Entry 7Z18 (electron microscopy, 1.98 A resolution); this record covers chains C and G of the 10 polymer chains in the assembly.

== Chain C (and G) ==
Molecule: Alpha-D-ribose 1-methylphosphonate 5-triphosphate synthase subunit PhnI
Organism: Escherichia coli
Notes: EC 2.7.8.37; chain G of this document is another copy of the same molecule, construct and numbering; everything in this record applies to it too
UniProtKB: P16687 (PHNI_ECOLI); residue numbers follow UniProt; this construct covers 1-354
Sequence (354 residues; row label = number of the first residue in the row):
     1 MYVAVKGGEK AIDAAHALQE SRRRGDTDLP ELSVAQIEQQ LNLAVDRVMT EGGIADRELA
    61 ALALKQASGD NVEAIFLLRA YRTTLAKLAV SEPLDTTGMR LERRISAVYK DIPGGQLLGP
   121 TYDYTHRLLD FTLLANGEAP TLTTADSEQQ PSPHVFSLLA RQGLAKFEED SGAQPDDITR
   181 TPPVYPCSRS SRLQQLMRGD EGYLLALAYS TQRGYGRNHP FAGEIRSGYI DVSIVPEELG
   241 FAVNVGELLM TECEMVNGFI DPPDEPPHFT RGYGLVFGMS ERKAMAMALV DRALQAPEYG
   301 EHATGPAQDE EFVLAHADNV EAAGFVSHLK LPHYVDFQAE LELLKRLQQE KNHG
Disordered / not traced: 354
Construct notes: conflict Asp264 (Gly in P16687), Lys351 (Gln in P16687)
Metal / ion sites: Zn2+: His328, His333 (together with I9X)
Ligand contacts: I9X (alpha-D-ribose-1,2-cyclic-phosphate-5-phosphate): Phe325, His328, Leu331, His333
Swiss-Prot annotation at these positions:
  - natural variant: Asp264 (G264D: In strain: B; this construct carries the variant), Lys351 (Q351K: In strain: B; this construct carries the variant)
What the authors report for this chain:
  - Zn2+ coordination: His328, His333

== Chain C / chain G interface ==
Contacting residue pairs - 288 pairs, chain C then chain G:
  Ala11(C) - Leu118(G)
  Ile12(C) - Leu118(G)  hydrophobic
  Ile12(C) - Tyr124(G)  hydrophobic
  Ala15(C) - Leu118(G)  hydrophobic
  Ala15(C) - Gly119(G)
  Ala15(C) - Pro120(G)
  Ala15(C) - Thr121(G)
  His16(C) - Thr121(G)
  His16(C) - Asp123(G)  hydrogen bond (side chain-backbone)
  His16(C) - Tyr124(G)
  His16(C) - Thr125(G)
  Ala17(C) - Leu142(G)
  Leu18(C) - Gly119(G)
  Leu18(C) - Pro120(G)  hydrophobic
  Leu18(C) - Leu142(G)  hydrophobic
  Gln19(C) - Pro120(G)
  Gln19(C) - Thr121(G)  hydrogen bond (side chain-backbone)
  Gln19(C) - Tyr122(G)  hydrogen bond (side chain-backbone)
  Glu20(C) - Pro140(G)
  Arg22(C) - Gln39(G)
  Arg22(C) - Asn42(G)
  Arg22(C) - Leu249(G)
  Arg22(C) - Met279(G)
  Arg23(C) - Gln40(G)
  Arg23(C) - Tyr122(G)
  Arg23(C) - Leu133(G)
  Arg24(C) - Gln40(G)
  Gly25(C) - Gln39(G)
  Asp26(C) - Gln39(G)  hydrogen bond (backbone-side chain)
  Leu29(C) - Ala35(G)  hydrophobic
  Leu29(C) - Gln39(G)
  Pro30(C) - Gln36(G)  hydrogen bond (backbone-side chain)
  Pro30(C) - Gln40(G)  hydrogen bond (backbone-side chain)
  Glu31(C) - Gln40(G)
  Glu31(C) - Asn136(G)
  Glu31(C) - Gly137(G)  hydrogen bond (side chain-backbone)
  Leu32(C) - Leu32(G)  hydrophobic
  Leu32(C) - Gln36(G)
  Leu32(C) - Gln40(G)  hydrogen bond (backbone-side chain)
  Leu32(C) - Leu41(G)  hydrophobic
  Val34(C) - Leu134(G)  hydrophobic
  Ala35(C) - Leu29(G)  hydrophobic
  Gln36(C) - Pro30(G)  hydrogen bond (side chain-backbone)
  Gln36(C) - Leu32(G)
  Gln39(C) - Arg22(G)
  Gln39(C) - Gly25(G)
  Gln39(C) - Asp26(G)  hydrogen bond (side chain-backbone)
  Gln39(C) - Leu29(G)
  Gln40(C) - Arg23(G)
  Gln40(C) - Arg24(G)
  Gln40(C) - Pro30(G)  hydrogen bond (side chain-backbone)
  Gln40(C) - Glu31(G)
  Gln40(C) - Leu32(G)  hydrogen bond (side chain-backbone)
  Gln40(C) - Ser68(G)
  Leu41(C) - Leu32(G)  hydrophobic
  Leu41(C) - Leu41(G)  hydrophobic
  Leu41(C) - Ser68(G)
  Leu41(C) - Gly69(G)
  Asn42(C) - Arg22(G)
  Asn42(C) - Ser68(G)  hydrogen bond (backbone-backbone)
  Leu43(C) - Ala67(G)
  Leu43(C) - Ser68(G)  hydrogen bond (backbone-backbone)
  Leu43(C) - Asp70(G)
  Ala44(C) - Ser68(G)
  Ala44(C) - Gly69(G)
  Arg47(C) - Arg47(G)
  Glu58(C) - Leu134(G)
  Leu59(C) - Leu129(G)  hydrophobic
  Leu59(C) - Phe131(G)  hydrophobic
  Leu62(C) - Asp130(G)
  Leu62(C) - Phe131(G)  hydrophobic
  Leu62(C) - Leu133(G)  hydrophobic
  Ala63(C) - Leu129(G)  hydrophobic
  Lys65(C) - Leu133(G)  hydrogen bond (side chain-backbone)
  Gln66(C) - Tyr122(G)  hydrogen bond (backbone-side chain)
  Gln66(C) - Leu128(G)  hydrogen bond (side chain-backbone)
  Gln66(C) - Leu129(G)
  Gln66(C) - Asp130(G)  hydrogen bond (side chain-backbone)
  Gln66(C) - Leu133(G)
  Ala67(C) - Leu43(G)
  Ala67(C) - Tyr122(G)
  Ser68(C) - Gln40(G)
  Ser68(C) - Leu41(G)
  Ser68(C) - Asn42(G)  hydrogen bond (backbone-backbone)
  Ser68(C) - Leu43(G)  hydrogen bond (backbone-backbone)
  Ser68(C) - Ala44(G)
  Ser68(C) - Tyr122(G)  hydrogen bond
  Gly69(C) - Leu41(G)
  Gly69(C) - Ala44(G)
  Asp70(C) - Leu43(G)
  Asp70(C) - Arg282(G)  salt bridge
  Asn71(C) - Asn71(G)
  Val72(C) - Arg282(G)
  Glu73(C) - Arg127(G)  salt bridge
  Phe76(C) - Arg127(G)
  Leu77(C) - Arg127(G)
  Leu77(C) - Leu128(G)
  Ala80(C) - Arg127(G)
  Tyr81(C) - Leu129(G)  hydrophobic
  Tyr81(C) - Phe131(G)
  Arg103(C) - Lys330(G)
  Ile105(C) - Lys330(G)
  Ala107(C) - Leu329(G)
  Ala107(C) - Leu331(G)
  Ala107(C) - Pro332(G)
  Ala107(C) - His333(G)  hydrogen bond (backbone-backbone)
  Ala107(C) - Tyr334(G)  hydrogen bond (backbone-backbone)
  Val108(C) - Tyr334(G)
  Val108(C) - Phe337(G)  hydrophobic
  Tyr109(C) - Tyr334(G)  hydrophobic
  Tyr109(C) - Leu341(G)
  Lys110(C) - Tyr334(G)
  Leu118(C) - Ala11(G)
  Leu118(C) - Ile12(G)  hydrophobic
  Leu118(C) - Ala15(G)  hydrophobic
  Gly119(C) - Ala15(G)
  Gly119(C) - Leu18(G)
  Pro120(C) - Ala15(G)
  Pro120(C) - Leu18(G)  hydrophobic
  Pro120(C) - Gln19(G)
  Thr121(C) - Ala15(G)
  Thr121(C) - His16(G)
  Thr121(C) - Gln19(G)  hydrogen bond (backbone-side chain)
  Tyr122(C) - Gln19(G)  hydrogen bond (backbone-side chain)
  Tyr122(C) - Arg23(G)
  Tyr122(C) - Gln66(G)  hydrogen bond (side chain-backbone)
  Tyr122(C) - Ala67(G)
  Tyr122(C) - Ser68(G)  hydrogen bond
  Asp123(C) - His16(G)  hydrogen bond (backbone-side chain)
  Asp123(C) - Lys330(G)  salt bridge
  Tyr124(C) - Ile12(G)  hydrophobic
  Tyr124(C) - His16(G)
  Tyr124(C) - Leu331(G)  hydrophobic
  Tyr124(C) - Pro332(G)
  Thr125(C) - His16(G)  hydrogen bond (backbone-side chain)
  Arg127(C) - Glu73(G)  salt bridge
  Arg127(C) - Phe76(G)
  Arg127(C) - Leu77(G)
  Arg127(C) - Ala80(G)
  Leu128(C) - Gln66(G)  hydrogen bond (backbone-side chain)
  Leu128(C) - Leu77(G)
  Leu129(C) - Leu59(G)  hydrophobic
  Leu129(C) - Ala63(G)  hydrophobic
  Leu129(C) - Gln66(G)
  Leu129(C) - Tyr81(G)  hydrophobic
  Asp130(C) - Leu62(G)
  Asp130(C) - Gln66(G)  hydrogen bond (backbone-side chain)
  Phe131(C) - Leu59(G)  hydrophobic
  Phe131(C) - Leu62(G)  hydrophobic
  Phe131(C) - Tyr81(G)
  Leu133(C) - Arg23(G)
  Leu133(C) - Leu62(G)  hydrophobic
  Leu133(C) - Lys65(G)  hydrogen bond (backbone-side chain)
  Leu133(C) - Gln66(G)
  Leu134(C) - Val34(G)  hydrophobic
  Leu134(C) - Glu58(G)
  Asn136(C) - Glu31(G)
  Gly137(C) - Glu31(G)  hydrogen bond (backbone-side chain)
  Pro140(C) - Glu20(G)
  Leu142(C) - Ala17(G)
  Leu142(C) - Leu18(G)  hydrophobic
  Gly163(C) - Gln348(G)  hydrogen bond (backbone-side chain)
  Leu164(C) - Leu341(G)  hydrophobic
  Leu164(C) - Leu344(G)
  Leu164(C) - Lys345(G)
  Leu164(C) - Gln348(G)
  Asp200(C) - Gly202(G)
  Gly202(C) - Asp200(G)
  Tyr203(C) - Tyr203(G)
  Tyr203(C) - Ala206(G)  hydrophobic
  Leu205(C) - Val326(G)  hydrophobic
  Ala206(C) - Tyr203(G)  hydrophobic
  Ala206(C) - His316(G)
  Tyr209(C) - Ala315(G)
  Tyr209(C) - His316(G)
  Tyr209(C) - Glu321(G)
  Tyr209(C) - Ala322(G)  hydrophobic
  Tyr209(C) - Phe325(G)  hydrophobic
  Tyr209(C) - Val326(G)
  Ser210(C) - Phe312(G)
  Ser210(C) - His316(G)
  Gln212(C) - Phe325(G)  hydrogen bond (side chain-backbone)
  Gln212(C) - Val326(G)
  Gln212(C) - His328(G)
  Gln212(C) - Leu329(G)
  Arg213(C) - Ala315(G)
  Arg213(C) - His316(G)  hydrogen bond
  Tyr215(C) - Glu311(G)
  Tyr215(C) - Phe312(G)  hydrophobic
  Tyr215(C) - His316(G)
  His219(C) - Glu340(G)  salt bridge
  Pro220(C) - Leu329(G)
  Phe221(C) - His333(G)
  Phe221(C) - Asp336(G)
  Phe221(C) - Phe337(G)
  Ala222(C) - Leu329(G)
  Ile225(C) - Lys330(G)
  Leu249(C) - Arg22(G)
  Met255(C) - Leu329(G)  hydrophobic
  Val256(C) - Phe337(G)  hydrophobic
  Phe259(C) - Glu340(G)
  Phe259(C) - Leu344(G)  hydrophobic
  Phe259(C) - Leu347(G)  hydrophobic
  Asp261(C) - Lys351(G)  salt bridge
  Pro262(C) - Lys351(G)  hydrogen bond (backbone-side chain)
  Pro263(C) - Lys351(G)
  Glu265(C) - Lys351(G)
  Pro267(C) - Leu344(G)
  Pro267(C) - Leu347(G)
  Pro267(C) - Gln348(G)  hydrogen bond (backbone-side chain)
  Phe269(C) - Phe337(G)  hydrophobic
  Phe269(C) - Leu341(G)  hydrophobic
  Phe269(C) - Leu344(G)  hydrophobic
  Met279(C) - Arg22(G)
  Glu281(C) - Lys330(G)  salt bridge
  Arg282(C) - Asp70(G)  salt bridge
  Arg282(C) - Val72(G)
  Met285(C) - Val326(G)
  Met285(C) - Ser327(G)
  Met285(C) - Leu329(G)  hydrophobic
  Met285(C) - Lys330(G)
  Pro306(C) - Phe312(G)  hydrophobic
  Glu311(C) - Tyr215(G)
  Phe312(C) - Ser210(G)
  Phe312(C) - Tyr215(G)  hydrophobic
  Phe312(C) - Pro306(G)  hydrophobic
  Ala315(C) - Tyr209(G)
  Ala315(C) - Arg213(G)
  His316(C) - Ala206(G)
  His316(C) - Tyr209(G)
  His316(C) - Ser210(G)
  His316(C) - Arg213(G)  hydrogen bond
  His316(C) - Tyr215(G)
  Glu321(C) - Tyr209(G)
  Ala322(C) - Tyr209(G)  hydrophobic
  Phe325(C) - Tyr209(G)  hydrophobic
  Phe325(C) - Gln212(G)  hydrogen bond (backbone-side chain)
  Val326(C) - Leu205(G)  hydrophobic
  Val326(C) - Tyr209(G)
  Val326(C) - Gln212(G)
  Val326(C) - Met285(G)
  Ser327(C) - Met285(G)
  His328(C) - Gln212(G)
  Leu329(C) - Ala107(G)
  Leu329(C) - Gln212(G)
  Leu329(C) - Pro220(G)
  Leu329(C) - Ala222(G)
  Leu329(C) - Met255(G)  hydrophobic
  Leu329(C) - Met285(G)  hydrophobic
  Lys330(C) - Arg103(G)
  Lys330(C) - Ile105(G)
  Lys330(C) - Asp123(G)  salt bridge
  Lys330(C) - Ile225(G)
  Lys330(C) - Glu281(G)  salt bridge
  Lys330(C) - Met285(G)
  Leu331(C) - Ala107(G)
  Leu331(C) - Tyr124(G)  hydrophobic
  Pro332(C) - Ala107(G)
  Pro332(C) - Tyr124(G)
  His333(C) - Ala107(G)  hydrogen bond (backbone-backbone)
  His333(C) - Phe221(G)
  Tyr334(C) - Ala107(G)  hydrogen bond (backbone-backbone)
  Tyr334(C) - Val108(G)
  Tyr334(C) - Tyr109(G)  hydrophobic
  Tyr334(C) - Lys110(G)
  Asp336(C) - Phe221(G)
  Phe337(C) - Val108(G)  hydrophobic
  Phe337(C) - Phe221(G)
  Phe337(C) - Val256(G)  hydrophobic
  Phe337(C) - Phe269(G)  hydrophobic
  Glu340(C) - His219(G)  salt bridge
  Glu340(C) - Phe259(G)
  Leu341(C) - Tyr109(G)
  Leu341(C) - Leu164(G)  hydrophobic
  Leu341(C) - Phe269(G)  hydrophobic
  Leu344(C) - Leu164(G)
  Leu344(C) - Phe259(G)  hydrophobic
  Leu344(C) - Pro267(G)
  Leu344(C) - Phe269(G)  hydrophobic
  Lys345(C) - Leu164(G)
  Leu347(C) - Phe259(G)  hydrophobic
  Gln348(C) - Gly163(G)  hydrogen bond (side chain-backbone)
  Gln348(C) - Leu164(G)
  Gln348(C) - Pro267(G)  hydrogen bond (side chain-backbone)
  Lys351(C) - Asp261(G)  salt bridge
  Lys351(C) - Pro262(G)  hydrogen bond (side chain-backbone)
  Lys351(C) - Pro263(G)
  Lys351(C) - Glu265(G)
Other interface residues (no listed pair), chain C (143 interface residues in all): Ser21, Asp46, Arg57, Leu64, Leu78, Ala135, Ala139, Leu159, Gln162, Leu207, Ala208, Pro266, His268, Ala286, Leu289, Ala323, Leu343
Other interface residues (no listed pair), chain G (142 interface residues in all): Ser21, Arg57, Leu64, Leu78, Ala135, Ala139, Leu159, Gln162, Leu207, Ala208, Pro266, His268, Ala286, Leu289, Ala323, Leu343

== Summary ==
Chain C and chain G form an interface of 143 and 142 residues respectively, with 45 hydrogen bonds and 12 salt
bridges. Polar pairs include Asp70(C)-Arg282(G), Glu73(C)-Arg127(G) and Asp123(C)-Lys330(G). Chain C binds
compound I9X. His328(C) and His333(C) coordinate Zn2+. From the paper: Zn2+ coordination by His328(C) and
His333(C).
Both chains are Alpha-D-ribose 1-methylphosphonate 5-triphosphate synthase subunit PhnI (Escherichia coli).
Entry 7Z18 (E. coli C-P lyase bound to a PhnK ABC dimer and ATP) was determined by electron microscopy
together with 7Z15, 7Z16, 7Z17 and 7Z19 from the same study.
